Entry 8K3O (electron microscopy, 3.88 A resolution); this record covers chains K and A of the 22 polymer chains in the assembly.

== Chain K ==
Name: 30S ribosomal protein S11
Source organism: Escherichia coli K-12
UniProt: P0A7R9 (RS11_ECOLI); residues 1-129 here = UniProt positions 1-129
Amino-acid sequence (129 residues; each row starts with the number of its first residue):
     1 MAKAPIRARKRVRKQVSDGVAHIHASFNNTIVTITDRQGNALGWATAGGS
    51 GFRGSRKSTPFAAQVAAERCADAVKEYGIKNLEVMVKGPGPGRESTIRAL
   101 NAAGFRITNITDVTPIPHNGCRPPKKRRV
Not modelled in the structure: 1-12, 129

== Chain A ==
Molecule: 16S rRNA
Source organism: Escherichia coli K-12
Sequence (1554 nucleotides; row label = number of the first residue in the row):
     1 AAAUUGAAGAGUUUGAUCAUGGCUCAGAUUGAACGCUGGCGGCAGGCCUA
    51 ACACAUGCAAGUCGAACGGUAACAGGAAGAAGCUUGCUUCUUUGCUGACG
   101 AGUGGCGGACGGGUGAGUAAUGUCUGGGAAACUGCCUGAUGGAGGGGGAU
   151 AACUACUGGAAACGGUAGCUAAUACCGCAUAACGUCGCAAGACCAAAGAG
   201 GGGGACCUUCGGGCCUCUUGCCAUCGGAUGUGCCCAGAUGGGAUUAGCUA
   251 GUAGGUGGGGUAACGGCUCACCUAGGCGACGAUCCCUAGCUGGUCUGAGA
   301 GGAUGACCAGCCACACUGGAACUGAGACACGGUCCAGACUCCUACGGGAG
   351 GCAGCAGUGGGGAAUAUUGCACAAUGGGCGCAAGCCUGAUGCAGCCAUGC
   401 CGCGUGUAUGAAGAAGGCCUUCGGGUUGUAAAGUACUUUCAGCGGGGAGG
   451 AAGGGAGUAAAGUUAAUACCUUUGCUCAUUGACGUUACCCGCAGAAGAAG
   501 CACCGGCUAACUCCGUGCCAGCAGCCGCGGUAAUACGGAGGGUGCAAGCG
   551 UUAAUCGGAAUUACUGGGCGUAAAGCGCACGCAGGCGGUUUGUUAAGUCA
   601 GAUGUGAAAUCCCCGGGCUCAACCUGGGAACUGCAUCUGAUACUGGCAAG
   651 CUUGAGUCUCGUAGAGGGGGGUAGAAUUCCAGGUGUAGCGGUGAAAUGCG
   701 UAGAGAUCUGGAGGAAUACCGGUGGCGAAGGCGGCCCCCUGGACGAAGAC
   751 UGACGCUCAGGUGCGAAAGCGUGGGGAGCAAACAGGAUUAGAUACCCUGG
   801 UAGUCCACGCCGUAAACGAUGUCGACUUGGAGGUUGUGCCCUUGAGGCGU
   851 GGCUUCCGGAGCUAACGCGUUAAGUCGACCGCCUGGGGAGUACGGCCGCA
   901 AGGUUAAAACUCAAAUGAAUUGACGGGGGCCCGCACAAGCGGUGGAGCAU
   951 GUGGUUUAAUUCGAUGCAACGCGAAGAACCUUACCUGGUCUUGACAUCCA
  1001 CGGAAGUUUUCAGAGAUGAGAAUGUGCCUUCGGGAACCGUGAGACAGGUG
  1051 CUGCAUGGCUGUCGUCAGCUCGUGUUGUGAAAUGUUGGGUUAAGUCCCGC
  1101 AACGAGCGCAACCCUUAUCCUUUGUUGCCAGCGGUCCGGCCGGGAACUCA
  1151 AAGGAGACUGCCAGUGAUAAACUGGAGGAAGGUGGGGAUGACGUCAAGUC
  1201 AUCAUGGCCCUUACGACCAGGGCUACACACGUGCUACAAUGGCGCAUACA
  1251 AAGAGAAGCGACCUCGCGAGAGCAAGCGGACCUCAUAAAGUGCGUCGUAG
  1301 UCCGGAUUGGAGUCUGCAACUCGACUCCAUGAAGUCGGAAUCGCUAGUAA
  1351 UCGUGGAUCAGAAUGCCACGGUGAAUACGUUCCCGGGCCUUGUACACACC
  1401 GCCCGUCACACCAUGGGAGUGGGUUGCAAAAGAAGUAGGUAGCUUAACCU
  1451 UCGGGAGGGCGCUUACCACUUUGUGAUUCAUGACUGGGGUGAAGUCGUAA
  1501 CAAGGUAACCGUAGGGGAACCUGCGGUUGGAUCACCUCCUUACCUUAAAG
  1551 AAGC
Not modelled in the structure: 1391-1503, 1540-1554

== Chain K / chain A interface ==
Pairs across the interface (59):
  His22(K) - U707(A)  sugar contact
  His24(K) - A706(A)  phosphate contact
  His24(K) - U707(A)  phosphate contact
  Asn28(K) - G691(A)  hydrogen bond to the base
  Asn28(K) - U692(A)  hydrogen bond to the phosphate
  Asn29(K) - G690(A)  hydrogen bond to the phosphate
  Ile31(K) - G705(A)  base contact
  Thr33(K) - A706(A)  sugar contact
  Thr35(K) - U707(A)  sugar contact
  Gly39(K) - G683(A)  hydrogen bond to the base
  Gly39(K) - U707(A)  hydrogen bond to the sugar
  Gly39(K) - C708(A)  sugar contact
  Asn40(K) - G683(A)  base contact
  Asn40(K) - U684(A)  hydrogen bond to the sugar
  Ala41(K) - U684(A)  hydrogen bond to the sugar
  Ala41(K) - G685(A)  sugar contact
  Trp44(K) - G685(A)  hydrogen bond to the sugar
  Trp44(K) - U686(A)  sugar contact
  Trp44(K) - A687(A)  sugar contact
  Trp44(K) - A704(A)  base contact
  Thr46(K) - C689(A)  hydrogen bond to the phosphate
  Gly48(K) - C689(A)  phosphate contact
  Gly49(K) - G688(A)  phosphate contact
  Arg53(K) - G690(A)  hydrogen bond to the base
  Arg53(K) - G691(A)  hydrogen bond to the base
  Arg53(K) - A695(A)  phosphate contact
  Gly54(K) - A694(A)  phosphate contact
  Gly54(K) - A695(A)  phosphate contact
  Ser55(K) - G693(A)  phosphate contact
  Ser55(K) - A694(A)  hydrogen bond to the phosphate
  Lys87(K) - U707(A)  salt bridge to the phosphate
  Ile116(K) - A675(A)  hydrogen bond to the sugar
  Pro117(K) - A675(A)  base contact
  Pro117(K) - A676(A)  sugar contact
  His118(K) - G674(A)  base contact
  His118(K) - A675(A)  hydrogen bond to the base
  His118(K) - A718(A)  stacking on the base
  Asn119(K) - A716(A)  hydrogen bond to the sugar
  Asn119(K) - U717(A)  sugar contact
  Asn119(K) - A718(A)  sugar contact
  Gly120(K) - A716(A)  base contact
  Cys121(K) - A676(A)  base contact
  Cys121(K) - U677(A)  base contact
  Cys121(K) - G714(A)  base contact
  Cys121(K) - A777(A)  base contact
  Cys121(K) - G778(A)  sugar contact
  Arg122(K) - G778(A)  hydrogen bond to the sugar
  Arg122(K) - C779(A)  hydrogen bond to the sugar
  Arg122(K) - C1524(A)  salt bridge to the phosphate
  Pro124(K) - C779(A)  phosphate contact
  Pro124(K) - A780(A)  phosphate contact
  Lys125(K) - A780(A)  salt bridge to the phosphate
  Lys125(K) - G1523(A)  phosphate contact
  Arg127(K) - G693(A)  salt bridge to the phosphate
  Arg127(K) - C796(A)  phosphate contact
  Arg127(K) - C797(A)  phosphate contact
  Arg128(K) - C795(A)  hydrogen bond to the sugar
  Arg128(K) - C796(A)  hydrogen bond to the phosphate
  Arg128(K) - U1522(A)  salt bridge to the phosphate
Also at the interface, not in a pair above, chain K (33 interface residues in all): Leu42, Ser58, Pro115, Lys126
Also at the interface, not in a pair above, chain A (38 interface residues in all): A696, G1525

== Summary ==
Chain K and chain A form an interface of 33 and 38 residues respectively; the contacts include 19 hydrogen
bonds, 5 salt bridges and 1 aromatic stacking contact. Polar contacts include Asn28(K)-G691(A),
Gly39(K)-G683(A) and Arg53(K)-G690(A).
Chain K is 30S ribosomal protein S11 and chain A is 16S rRNA, both from Escherichia coli K-12; the structure,
Cryo-EM structure of 30S ribosome with cleaved AP-mRNA bound complex I, was determined by electron microscopy
(same publication as 8K4E).
